PDB entry 6X5W | X-ray diffraction, 1.80 A resolution | chains A and B

== Chain A ==
Molecule: Antifreeze protein
Source organism: Marinomonas primoryensis
UniProtKB: A1YIY3 (A1YIY3_9GAMM); residues 2-507 here correspond to UniProt positions 206-711 (UniProt number = residue number + 204)
Sequence (506 residues; each row starts with the number of its first residue):
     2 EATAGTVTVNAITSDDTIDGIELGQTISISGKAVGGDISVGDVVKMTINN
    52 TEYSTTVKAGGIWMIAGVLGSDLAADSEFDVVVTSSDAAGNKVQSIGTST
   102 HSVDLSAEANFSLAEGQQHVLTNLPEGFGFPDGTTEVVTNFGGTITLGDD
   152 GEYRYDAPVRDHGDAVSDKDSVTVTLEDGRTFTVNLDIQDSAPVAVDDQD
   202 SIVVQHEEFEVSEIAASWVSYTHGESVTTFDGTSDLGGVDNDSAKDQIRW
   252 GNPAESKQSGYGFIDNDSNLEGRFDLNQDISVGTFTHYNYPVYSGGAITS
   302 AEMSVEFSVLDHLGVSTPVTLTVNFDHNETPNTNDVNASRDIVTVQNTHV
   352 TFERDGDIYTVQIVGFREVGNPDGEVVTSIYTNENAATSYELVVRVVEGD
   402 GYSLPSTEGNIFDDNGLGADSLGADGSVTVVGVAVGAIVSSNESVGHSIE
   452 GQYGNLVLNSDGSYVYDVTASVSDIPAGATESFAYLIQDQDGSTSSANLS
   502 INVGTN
Metal / ion sites: Na+ site 1: T9, G357; Ca2+ site 1: T14, D16, T18, E23; Ca2+ site 2: D17, T101; Ca2+ site 3 near T27 (its only coordinating residue here); Ca2+ site 4: D38, S40, S87; Ca2+ site 5: D77, E79; Ca2+ site 6: E116, R161, D191, D426, D492; Na+ site 2 near E127 (its only coordinating residue here); Ca2+ site 7: D162, D165, V167, D169; Ca2+ site 8: D191, S192, D426, D490, D492, S494; Ca2+ site 9: V197, D199, I412, D421, Y486; Ca2+ site 10: D201, T408, E409; 7 more Ca2+ sites not listed

== Chain B ==
Molecule: peptide
Sequence (5 residues; each row starts with the number of its first residue):
  1007 AGYTD
Not modelled in the structure: 1007
Metal / ion sites: Ca2+ site 1: D1011 (shared with N290(A), Y291(A), E330(A), D342(A) of chain A)

== How chain A and chain B interact ==
Pairs across the interface (19):
  A255(A) with T1010(B)
  Y291(A) with D1011(B)
  P292(A) with D1011(B)
  V293(A) with T1010(B); D1011(B), hydrogen bond (backbone-backbone)
  Y294(A) with Y1009(B)
  S295(A) with G1008(B), hydrogen bond (side chain-backbone); Y1009(B), hydrogen bond (backbone-backbone); T1010(B), hydrogen bond (side chain-backbone); D1011(B), hydrogen bond
  G296(A) with D1011(B), hydrogen bond (backbone-side chain)
  E330(A) with D1011(B)
  T331(A) with D1011(B)
  P332(A) with T1010(B); D1011(B)
  N333(A) with T1010(B), hydrogen bond (backbone-backbone); D1011(B), hydrogen bond (side chain-backbone)
  D342(A) with D1011(B)
  E385(A) with D1011(B)
Interface features reported in the paper:
  - interface residues, chain A: Y294(A), S295(A), G296(A), N333(A)

== Overview ==
13 residues of chain A face 4 of chain B across their interface; the contacts include 8 hydrogen bonds. Polar
contacts include S295(A)-G1008(B), S295(A)-T1010(B) and S295(A)-D1011(B). T9(A) and G357(A) coordinate Na+
site 1. T14(A), D16(A), T18(A) and E23(A) coordinate Ca2+ site 1. From the paper: interface residues Y294(A),
S295(A) and G296(A) among others.
Here chain A is Antifreeze protein (Marinomonas primoryensis) and chain B is peptide. Entry 6X5W
(Peptide-bound structure of Marinomonas primoryensis peptide-binding domain) was determined by X-ray
diffraction, deposited together with 6X5V, 6X6M and 6X6Q.
